PDB entry 7EKL | electron microscopy, 3.50 A resolution | chains A and B

Chain A (and B):
Protein: ATP-binding cassette sub-family B member 6
From: Homo sapiens
Notes: EC 7.6.2.5; chain B of this document is another copy of the same molecule, construct and numbering; everything in this record applies to it too
UniProtKB: Q9NP58 (ABCB6_HUMAN); residue numbers follow UniProt; this construct covers 1-842
Sequence (842 residues; numbered 1 to 842; the number before each row is that of its first residue):
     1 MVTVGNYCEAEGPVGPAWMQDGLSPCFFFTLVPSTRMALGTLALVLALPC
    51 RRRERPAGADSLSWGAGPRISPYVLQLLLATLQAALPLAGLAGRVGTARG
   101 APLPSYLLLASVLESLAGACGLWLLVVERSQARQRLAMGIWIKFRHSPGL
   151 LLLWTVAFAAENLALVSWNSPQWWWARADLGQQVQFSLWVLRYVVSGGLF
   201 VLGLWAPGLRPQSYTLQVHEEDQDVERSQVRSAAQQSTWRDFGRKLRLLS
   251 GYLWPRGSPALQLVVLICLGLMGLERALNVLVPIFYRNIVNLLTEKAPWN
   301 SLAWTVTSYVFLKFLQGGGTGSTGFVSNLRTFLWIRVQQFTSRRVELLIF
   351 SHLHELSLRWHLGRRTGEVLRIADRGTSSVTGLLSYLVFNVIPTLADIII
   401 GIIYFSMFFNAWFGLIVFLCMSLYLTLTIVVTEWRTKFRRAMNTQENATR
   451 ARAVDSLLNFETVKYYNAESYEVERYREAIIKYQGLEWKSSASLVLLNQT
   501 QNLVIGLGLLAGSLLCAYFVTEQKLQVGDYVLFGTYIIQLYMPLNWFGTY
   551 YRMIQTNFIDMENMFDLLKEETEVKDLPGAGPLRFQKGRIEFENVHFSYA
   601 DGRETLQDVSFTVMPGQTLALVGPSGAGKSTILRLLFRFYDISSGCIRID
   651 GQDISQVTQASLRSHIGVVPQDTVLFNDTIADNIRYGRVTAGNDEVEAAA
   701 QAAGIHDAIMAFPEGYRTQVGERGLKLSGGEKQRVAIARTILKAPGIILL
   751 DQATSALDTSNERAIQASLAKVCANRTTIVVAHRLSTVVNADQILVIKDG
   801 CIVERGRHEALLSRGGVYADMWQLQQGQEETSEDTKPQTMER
Disordered / not traced: 1-237, 828-842
Sequence notes: engineered mutation Q752 (Glu in Q9NP58)
Metal / ion sites: Mg2+: S630, Q671 (together with ATP)
Residues lining bound ligands:
  - ATP (adenosine-5'-triphosphate), molecule 1: L362, Y599, R603, T605, P624, S625, G626, A627, G628, K629, S630, T631, Y640, Q671, H783
  - ATP, molecule 2: F712, L725, K726, L727, S728, G729, G730, E731, A756
Curated features (UniProtKB/Swiss-Prot):
  - binding site (ATP): Y599, G623 to R634
  - glycosylation: N6 (N-linked (GlcNAc...) asparagine)
From the paper describing this entry:
  - mutagenesis - E752Q: abolished catalytic activity on ATP
  - conformationally variable residues (side-chain flip): T294, W546
  - mutagenesis - T320R: decreased expression
  - mutagenesis - T320A: unchanged catalytic activity on GSH
  - mutagenesis - T320A: decreased catalytic activity on PPIX
  - mutagenesis - R276A, S322A, T323A, R330A, T394A, W546A: abolished catalytic activity on GSH
  - mutagenesis - S322A, T323A, T432A, N498A: abolished catalytic activity on PPIX
  - disease-associated variants - A492T: decreased binding to ATP (citing earlier work)
  - disease-associated variants - S322R, V454A, T521S, G588S, A681T, R723Q (citing earlier work)
  - disease-associated variants - R276W: decreased stability (proposed by the authors, not directly observed)

Interface between chain A and chain B:
Residue-residue contacts (263; chain A residue first):
  Y286(A) - G534(B)
  Y286(A) - T535(B)
  I289(A) - Y530(B)
  L293(A) - V520(B)  hydrophobic
  L293(A) - V527(B)  hydrophobic
  L293(A) - Y530(B)  hydrophobic
  W299(A) - L514(B)
  W299(A) - A517(B)
  W299(A) - Y518(B)
  W299(A) - T521(B)
  L302(A) - A517(B)  hydrophobic
  V306(A) - S513(B)
  V306(A) - L514(B)  hydrophobic
  T307(A) - L514(B)
  V310(A) - G506(B)
  V310(A) - L510(B)  hydrophobic
  K313(A) - L509(B)
  K313(A) - I538(B)
  F314(A) - N502(B)  hydrogen bond (backbone-side chain)
  F314(A) - L503(B)  hydrophobic
  G317(A) - N545(B)  hydrogen bond (backbone-side chain)
  G318(A) - W546(B)
  T320(A) - W546(B)
  G321(A) - W546(B)
  G321(A) - T549(B)
  S322(A) - W546(B)
  T323(A) - N498(B)  hydrogen bond
  T323(A) - N502(B)
  T323(A) - N545(B)  hydrogen bond (side chain-backbone)
  T323(A) - G548(B)
  T323(A) - T549(B)
  G324(A) - N502(B)
  F325(A) - N502(B)
  N328(A) - V495(B)
  N328(A) - N498(B)  hydrogen bond (side chain-backbone)
  N328(A) - Q499(B)  hydrogen bond
  L329(A) - Q499(B)
  F332(A) - A492(B)  hydrophobic
  F332(A) - V495(B)  hydrophobic
  I335(A) - W488(B)
  I335(A) - S491(B)
  I335(A) - A492(B)  hydrophobic
  I335(A) - R552(B)
  R336(A) - W488(B)
  Q338(A) - R552(B)
  Q339(A) - Q484(B)  hydrogen bond (side chain-backbone)
  Q339(A) - E487(B)
  Q339(A) - W488(B)
  S342(A) - Q484(B)  hydrogen bond
  R343(A) - I481(B)
  R343(A) - Q484(B)  hydrogen bond
  E346(A) - Y476(B)  hydrogen bond
  L347(A) - V473(B)  hydrophobic
  L347(A) - Y476(B)  hydrophobic
  L347(A) - I480(B)  hydrophobic
  F350(A) - A453(B)
  F350(A) - E472(B)
  F350(A) - Y476(B)  hydrophobic
  S351(A) - V473(B)
  L353(A) - L457(B)  hydrophobic
  H354(A) - S456(B)  hydrogen bond (side chain-backbone)
  H354(A) - L457(B)
  H354(A) - V463(B)
  H354(A) - K464(B)  hydrogen bond (backbone-side chain)
  H354(A) - E469(B)
  L356(A) - K464(B)  hydrogen bond (backbone-side chain)
  L358(A) - F460(B)  hydrophobic
  H361(A) - F460(B)
  L362(A) - F460(B)  hydrophobic
  L362(A) - G721(B)
  L362(A) - E722(B)
  L362(A) - L725(B)  hydrophobic
  L362(A) - K726(B)
  G363(A) - K726(B)
  R364(A) - L457(B)  hydrogen bond (side chain-backbone)
  R364(A) - F460(B)
  R364(A) - N677(B)
  R364(A) - E722(B)
  R365(A) - N677(B)  hydrogen bond (side chain-backbone)
  R365(A) - E722(B)
  T366(A) - L458(B)
  T366(A) - E722(B)  hydrogen bond
  L370(A) - V454(B)  hydrophobic
  L370(A) - L457(B)  hydrophobic
  L370(A) - L458(B)  hydrophobic
  R371(A) - D374(B)  salt bridge
  D374(A) - R371(B)  salt bridge
  R375(A) - R375(B)
  R452(A) - F676(B)
  R452(A) - D678(B)  salt bridge
  A453(A) - F350(B)
  V454(A) - L370(B)  hydrophobic
  D455(A) - F676(B)
  D455(A) - N677(B)  hydrogen bond (side chain-backbone)
  D455(A) - E722(B)
  S456(A) - H354(B)  hydrogen bond (backbone-side chain)
  L457(A) - L353(B)  hydrophobic
  L457(A) - H354(B)
  L457(A) - R364(B)  hydrogen bond (backbone-side chain)
  L457(A) - L370(B)  hydrophobic
  L458(A) - T366(B)
  L458(A) - L370(B)  hydrophobic
  L458(A) - L458(B)  hydrophobic
  L458(A) - E722(B)
  L458(A) - R723(B)  hydrogen bond (backbone-side chain)
  N459(A) - V674(B)
  N459(A) - L675(B)  hydrogen bond (side chain-backbone)
  N459(A) - F676(B)
  N459(A) - R723(B)
  F460(A) - L358(B)  hydrophobic
  F460(A) - H361(B)
  F460(A) - L362(B)  hydrophobic
  F460(A) - R364(B)
  T462(A) - F676(B)
  T462(A) - Y686(B)
  T462(A) - R739(B)
  V463(A) - H354(B)
  V463(A) - F676(B)  hydrophobic
  V463(A) - Y686(B)
  K464(A) - H354(B)  hydrogen bond (side chain-backbone)
  K464(A) - L356(B)  hydrogen bond (side chain-backbone)
  K464(A) - F637(B)
  K464(A) - F639(B)
  K464(A) - R663(B)
  Y465(A) - F637(B)
  Y465(A) - F639(B)  hydrophobic
  Y465(A) - V668(B)  hydrophobic
  Y465(A) - P670(B)  hydrophobic
  Y465(A) - K743(B)
  Y466(A) - Y686(B)  hydrophobic
  Y466(A) - R739(B)  hydrogen bond
  N467(A) - A660(B)  hydrogen bond (side chain-backbone)
  A468(A) - Y686(B)
  E469(A) - H354(B)
  Y471(A) - V689(B)
  E472(A) - F350(B)
  E472(A) - Y686(B)  hydrogen bond
  V473(A) - L347(B)  hydrophobic
  V473(A) - S351(B)
  Y476(A) - E346(B)  hydrogen bond
  Y476(A) - L347(B)  hydrophobic
  Y476(A) - F350(B)  hydrophobic
  I480(A) - L347(B)  hydrophobic
  I481(A) - R343(B)
  Q484(A) - Q339(B)
  Q484(A) - S342(B)  hydrogen bond
  Q484(A) - R343(B)  hydrogen bond
  E487(A) - Q339(B)
  W488(A) - I335(B)
  W488(A) - R336(B)
  W488(A) - Q339(B)
  S491(A) - I335(B)
  A492(A) - F332(B)  hydrophobic
  A492(A) - I335(B)  hydrophobic
  V495(A) - N328(B)
  V495(A) - F332(B)  hydrophobic
  N498(A) - T323(B)  hydrogen bond
  N498(A) - N328(B)  hydrogen bond (backbone-side chain)
  Q499(A) - N328(B)  hydrogen bond
  Q499(A) - L329(B)
  N502(A) - F314(B)  hydrogen bond (side chain-backbone)
  N502(A) - T323(B)
  N502(A) - G324(B)
  N502(A) - F325(B)
  L503(A) - F314(B)  hydrophobic
  G506(A) - V310(B)
  L509(A) - K313(B)
  L510(A) - V310(B)  hydrophobic
  S513(A) - V306(B)
  L514(A) - W299(B)
  L514(A) - V306(B)  hydrophobic
  L514(A) - T307(B)
  A517(A) - W299(B)
  A517(A) - L302(B)  hydrophobic
  Y518(A) - W299(B)
  V520(A) - L293(B)  hydrophobic
  T521(A) - W299(B)
  V527(A) - L293(B)  hydrophobic
  Y530(A) - I289(B)
  Y530(A) - L293(B)  hydrophobic
  G534(A) - Y286(B)
  T535(A) - Y286(B)
  I538(A) - K313(B)
  M542(A) - M542(B)  hydrophobic
  N545(A) - G317(B)  hydrogen bond (side chain-backbone)
  N545(A) - T323(B)  hydrogen bond (backbone-side chain)
  W546(A) - G318(B)
  W546(A) - T320(B)
  W546(A) - G321(B)
  W546(A) - S322(B)
  W546(A) - W546(B)
  T549(A) - G321(B)
  T549(A) - T323(B)
  T549(A) - Y550(B)
  Y550(A) - T549(B)
  R552(A) - I335(B)
  R552(A) - Q338(B)
  R603(A) - P713(B)
  P624(A) - D758(B)
  S625(A) - R734(B)
  S625(A) - A756(B)  hydrogen bond (side chain-backbone)
  S625(A) - L757(B)
  G626(A) - E731(B)
  F637(A) - K464(B)
  F637(A) - Y465(B)
  F639(A) - K464(B)
  F639(A) - Y465(B)  hydrophobic
  A660(A) - N467(B)  hydrogen bond (backbone-side chain)
  R663(A) - K464(B)  hydrogen bond (side chain-backbone)
  V668(A) - Y465(B)  hydrophobic
  P670(A) - Y465(B)  hydrophobic
  Q671(A) - G729(B)
  V674(A) - N459(B)
  L675(A) - N459(B)  hydrogen bond (backbone-side chain)
  F676(A) - R452(B)
  F676(A) - D455(B)
  F676(A) - N459(B)
  F676(A) - T462(B)
  N677(A) - R364(B)
  N677(A) - R365(B)  hydrogen bond (backbone-side chain)
  N677(A) - D455(B)  hydrogen bond (backbone-side chain)
  D678(A) - R452(B)  salt bridge
  Y686(A) - T462(B)
  Y686(A) - V463(B)
  Y686(A) - Y466(B)  hydrophobic
  Y686(A) - E472(B)  hydrogen bond
  V689(A) - Y471(B)
  P713(A) - R603(B)
  G721(A) - L362(B)
  E722(A) - L362(B)
  E722(A) - R364(B)
  E722(A) - R365(B)
  E722(A) - T366(B)  hydrogen bond
  E722(A) - D455(B)
  E722(A) - L458(B)
  R723(A) - L458(B)  hydrogen bond (side chain-backbone)
  R723(A) - N459(B)
  R723(A) - R723(B)
  L725(A) - L362(B)  hydrophobic
  K726(A) - L362(B)
  K726(A) - G363(B)
  G729(A) - Q671(B)
  E731(A) - G626(B)
  R734(A) - S625(B)
  R739(A) - T462(B)
  R739(A) - Y466(B)  hydrogen bond
  A756(A) - S625(B)  hydrogen bond (backbone-side chain)
  A756(A) - H783(B)  hydrogen bond (backbone-side chain)
  L757(A) - S625(B)
  L757(A) - H783(B)
  D758(A) - P624(B)
  D758(A) - H783(B)
  T759(A) - L824(B)
  T759(A) - Q825(B)
  S760(A) - L824(B)
  R763(A) - L824(B)  hydrogen bond (side chain-backbone)
  H783(A) - A756(B)  hydrogen bond (side chain-backbone)
  H783(A) - L757(B)
  H783(A) - D758(B)
  L824(A) - T759(B)
  L824(A) - S760(B)
  L824(A) - R763(B)  hydrogen bond (backbone-side chain)
  Q825(A) - T759(B)
Interface residues without a listed pair, chain A (159 interface residues in all): V290, T294, A303, T331, R450, E461, R475, R477, V531, P543, G548, M553, G623, R634, D672, D682, G687, S728, G730, K732, K743, S755, N761, M821
Interface residues without a listed pair, chain B (160 interface residues in all): V290, T294, A303, T331, R450, E461, A468, R475, R477, V531, P543, M553, G623, R634, S664, D672, D682, G687, S728, G730, K732, S755, N761, M821
The authors on this interface:
  - residue pairs: W546(A)-W546(B) (pi stacking)

In short:
The interface between chain A and chain B involves 159 residues on one side and 160 on the other; the contacts
include 50 hydrogen bonds and 4 salt bridges. Among the polar pairs are R371(A)-D374(B), R452(A)-D678(B) and
F314(A)-N502(B). The paper describes pi stacking between W546(A) and W546(B). From the paper: R276A, S322A and
T323A of chain A, among others, abolish catalytic activity on GSH; conformational variability at T294(A) and
W546(A); 13 substitutions were tested in all.
Chain A and chain B are both ATP-binding cassette sub-family B member 6 (Homo sapiens); the structure,
Mitochondrial outer membrane protein, was determined by electron microscopy (same publication as 7EKM).
